PDB entry 8BPC | electron microscopy, 2.80 A resolution | chains B and C of the 3 polymer chains in the assembly

[Chain B]
Name: Histone deacetylase 2
Source organism: Homo sapiens
Notes: EC 3.5.1.98, 3.5.1.-
UniProtKB: Q92769 (HDAC2_HUMAN); residues 1-488 here = UniProt positions 1-488
Amino-acid sequence (488 residues; each row starts with the number of its first residue):
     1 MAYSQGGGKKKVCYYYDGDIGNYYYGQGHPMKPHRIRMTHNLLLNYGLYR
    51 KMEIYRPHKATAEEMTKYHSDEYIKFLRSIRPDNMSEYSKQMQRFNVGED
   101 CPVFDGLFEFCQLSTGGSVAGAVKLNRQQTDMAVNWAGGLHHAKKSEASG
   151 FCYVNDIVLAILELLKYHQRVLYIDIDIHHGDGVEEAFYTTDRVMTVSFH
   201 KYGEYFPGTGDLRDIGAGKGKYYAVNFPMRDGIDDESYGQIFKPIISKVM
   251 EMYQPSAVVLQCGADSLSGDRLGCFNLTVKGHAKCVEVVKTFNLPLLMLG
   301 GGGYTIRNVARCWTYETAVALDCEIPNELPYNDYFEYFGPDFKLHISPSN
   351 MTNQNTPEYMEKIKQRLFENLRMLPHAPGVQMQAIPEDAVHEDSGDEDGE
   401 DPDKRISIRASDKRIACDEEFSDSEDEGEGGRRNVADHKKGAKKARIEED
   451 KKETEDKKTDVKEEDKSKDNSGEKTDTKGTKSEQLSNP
Disordered / not traced: 1-7, 376-488
Bound ions: Ca2+ site 1: Asp-175, Asp-177, His-179, Ser-198, Phe-199; Zn2+: Asp-177, His-179, Asp-265 (together with octanedioic acid hydroxyamide phenylamide); Ca2+ site 2: Phe-188, Thr-191, Val-194, Tyr-223
Ligand contacts: octanedioic acid hydroxyamide phenylamide (SHH): Gly-28, His-29, Pro-30, Asp-100, His-141, His-142, Gly-150, Phe-151, Asp-177, His-179, Phe-206, Asp-265, Leu-272, Gly-302, Tyr-304
Swiss-Prot annotation at these positions:
  - active site: His-142
  - binding site (1D-myo-inositol 1,4,5,6-tetrakisphosphate): Gly-28, Lys-32, Arg-271
  - binding site (Ca(2+)): Asp-175, Asp-177, His-179, Phe-188, Thr-191, Val-194, Ser-198, Phe-199, Tyr-223
  - binding site (Zn(2+)): Asp-177, His-179, Asp-265
  - modified residue: Lys-75 (N6-acetyllysine), Lys-221 (N6-acetyllysine), Cys-262 (S-nitrosocysteine), Cys-274 (S-nitrosocysteine), Ser-394 (Phosphoserine), Ser-407 (Phosphoserine), Ser-422 (Phosphoserine), Ser-424 (Phosphoserine)
  - cross-link (Glycyl lysine isopeptide (Lys-Gly)): Lys-75 (interchain with G-Cter in SUMO2), Lys-439 (interchain with G-Cter in SUMO2), Lys-452 (interchain with G-Cter in SUMO2), Lys-458 (interchain with G-Cter in SUMO2), Lys-462 (interchain with G-Cter in SUMO2), Lys-478 (interchain with G-Cter in SUMO2), Lys-481 (interchain with G-Cter in SUMO2)
Reported in the primary citation:
  - binding site for octanedioic acid hydroxyamide phenylamide: His-29, Pro-30, Asp-100, His-141 to His-142, His-179, Phe-206, Tyr-304

[Chain C]
Name: PHD finger protein 12
Source organism: Homo sapiens
UniProtKB: Q96QT6 (PHF12_HUMAN); residue numbers follow UniProt; this construct covers 1-364
Amino-acid sequence (364 residues; each row starts with the number of its first residue):
     1 MWEKMETKTIVYDLDTSGGLMEQIQALLAPPKTDEAEKRSRKPEKEPRRS
    51 GRATNHDSCDSCKEGGDLLCCDHCPAAFHLQCCNPPLSEEMLPPGEWMCH
   101 RCTVRRKKREQKKELGHVNGLVDKSGKRTTSPSSDTDLLDRSASKTELKA
   151 IAHARILERRASRPGTPTSSASTETPTSEQNDVDEDIIDVDEEPVAAEPD
   201 YVQPQLRRPFELLIAAAMERNPTQFQLPNELTCTTALPGSSKRRRKEETT
   251 GKNVKKTQHELDHNGLVPLPVKVCFTCNRSCRVAPLIQCDYCPLLFHMDC
   301 LEPPLTAMPLGRWMCPNHIEHVVLNQKNMTLSNRCQVFDRFQDTVSQHVV
   351 KVDFLNRIHKKHPP
Disordered / not traced: 1-16, 35-256
Bound ions: Zn2+ site 1: Cys-274, Cys-277, His-297, Cys-300; Zn2+ site 2: Cys-289, Cys-292, Cys-315, His-318

[How chain B and chain C interact]
Contacting residue pairs (24; chain B residue first):
  Gln-27(B) / Gln-25(C)
  Tyr-202(B) / Thr-306(C)
  Gly-203(B) / Ala-307(C)
  Leu-212(B) / Pro-303(C)  hydrophobic
  Arg-213(B) / Pro-303(C)
  Pro-228(B) / Thr-306(C)
  Met-229(B) / Thr-306(C)
  Arg-230(B) / Met-298(C)
  Arg-230(B) / Asp-299(C)  salt bridge
  Arg-230(B) / Leu-305(C)  hydrogen bond (side chain-backbone)
  Arg-230(B) / Thr-306(C)  hydrogen bond (side chain-backbone)
  Thr-356(B) / Asp-299(C)  hydrogen bond
  Glu-358(B) / Asp-299(C)
  Tyr-359(B) / Asp-299(C)
  Tyr-359(B) / Pro-304(C)  hydrophobic
  Tyr-359(B) / Leu-305(C)
  Tyr-359(B) / Thr-306(C)  hydrogen bond
  Lys-362(B) / Asp-299(C)  hydrogen bond (side chain-backbone)
  Lys-362(B) / Cys-300(C)
  Lys-362(B) / Leu-301(C)  hydrogen bond (side chain-backbone)
  Lys-362(B) / Glu-302(C)
  Lys-362(B) / Pro-304(C)
  Ile-363(B) / Pro-304(C)  hydrophobic
  Arg-366(B) / Pro-303(C)
Other interface residues (no listed pair), chain C (12 interface residues in all): Met-21

[Overview]
14 residues of chain B and 12 residues of chain C are in contact, with 6 hydrogen bonds and 1 salt bridge.
Polar pairs include Arg-230(B)/Asp-299(C), Arg-230(B)/Leu-305(C) and Arg-230(B)/Thr-306(C). Chain B binds
octanedioic acid hydroxyamide phenylamide. The paper reports a binding site for octanedioic acid hydroxyamide
phenylamide at His-29(B), Pro-30(B) and Asp-100(B) among others.
Here chain B is Histone deacetylase 2 and chain C is PHD finger protein 12, both from Homo sapiens. Entry 8BPC
(Cryo-EM structure of the human SIN3B histone deacetylase core complex with SAHA at 2.8 Angstrom) was
determined by electron microscopy, deposited together with 8BPA, 8BPB and 8C60.
